PDB entry 1W02 | X-ray diffraction, 2.30 A resolution | chain A

== Chain A ==
Protein: Steroid delta-isomerase
Organism: Pseudomonas putida
Notes: EC 5.3.3.1
UniProtKB: P07445 (SDIS_PSEPU); numbering as in UniProt (aligned over 1-131)
Sequence (131 residues; each row starts with the number of its first residue):
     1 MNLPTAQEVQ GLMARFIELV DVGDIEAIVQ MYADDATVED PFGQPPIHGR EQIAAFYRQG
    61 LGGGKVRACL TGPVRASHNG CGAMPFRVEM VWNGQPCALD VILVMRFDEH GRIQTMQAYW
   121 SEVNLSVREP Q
Unresolved in the structure: 1, 62-64, 92-95, 129-131
Sequence notes: engineered mutation Phe16 (Tyr in P07445), Leu103 (Asp in P07445)
Swiss-Prot annotation at these positions:
  - active site: Asp40 (Proton acceptor)
  - mutagenesis: Tyr32 (Y32S: Reduces activity 4-fold), Tyr57 (Y57S: Reduces activity 100-fold), Trp92 (W92A: Slightly reduces activity. Reduces protein stability), Leu125 (L125A: Slightly reduces activity and reduces protein stability; when associated with A-127), Val127 (V127A: Slightly reduces activity and reduces protein stability; when associated with A-125)

== Overview ==
From UniProt: active-site residue Asp40 and 5 mutagenesis sites.
Chain A is Steroid delta-isomerase (Pseudomonas putida); the structure, Crystal structure of mutant enzyme
Y16F/D103L of ketosteroid isomerase from Pseudomonas putida biotype B, was determined by X-ray diffraction,
deposited together with 1W00, 1VZZ and 1W01.
